Entry 1HYE (X-ray diffraction, 1.90 A resolution); this record covers chain A.

# Chain A
Molecule: L-lactate/malate dehydrogenase
Source organism: Methanocaldococcus jannaschii
Notes: EC 1.1.1.27
UniProt: Q60176 (MDH_METJA); residue numbers follow UniProt; this construct covers 1-313
Sequence (313 residues; each row starts with the number of its first residue):
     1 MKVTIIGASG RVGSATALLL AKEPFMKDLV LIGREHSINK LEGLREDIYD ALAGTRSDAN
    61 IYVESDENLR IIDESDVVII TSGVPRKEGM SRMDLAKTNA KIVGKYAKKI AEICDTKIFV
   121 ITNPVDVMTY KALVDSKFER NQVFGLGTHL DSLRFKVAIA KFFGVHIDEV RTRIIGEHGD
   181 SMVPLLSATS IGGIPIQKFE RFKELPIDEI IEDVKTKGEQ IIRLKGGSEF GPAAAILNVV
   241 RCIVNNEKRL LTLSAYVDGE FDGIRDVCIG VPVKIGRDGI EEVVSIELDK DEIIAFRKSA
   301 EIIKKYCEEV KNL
Disordered / not traced: 224-229
Residues lining bound ligands: NADP (NAP; NADP nicotinamide-adenine-dinucleotide phosphate): Gly7, Ala8, Ser9, Gly10, Arg11, Val12, Arg34, His36, Ser37, Thr81, Ser82, Gly83, Val84, Pro85, Arg86, Asn99, Ile102, Tyr106, Ile121, Thr122, Asn123, Leu146, His178, Glu219, Pro232
UniProt features mapped onto this chain:
  - active site: His178 (Proton acceptor)
  - binding site (NADP(+)): Gly7 to Gly13, Arg34 to Ser37, Asn99, Ile121 to Asn123
  - binding site (substrate): Arg86, Arg92, Asn123, Arg154
What the authors report for this chain:
  - specificity-determining residues: Ser9, Gly33, Arg34, His36, Ser37
  - binding site for NADP: Gly7 to Gly13, Arg34, His36, Ser37, Ile121, Asn123, Glu219
  - specificity-determining residues: Arg86 (by similarity / conservation)
  - catalytic residues: Arg92, Asp151, Arg154, His178 (by similarity / conservation)
  - conformationally variable residues (loop rearrangement, order/disorder transition): Thr55 to Arg56, Pro85 to Gly89, Lys217 to Arg223, Leu224 to Glu229

# Overview
Chain A binds NADP. UniProt lists active-site residue His178, 15 NADP+-binding residues and 4
substrate-binding residues. From the paper: catalytic residues Arg92, Asp151 and Arg154 among others; a
binding site for NADP at Gly7, Arg34 and His36 among others.
Chain A is L-lactate/malate dehydrogenase (Methanocaldococcus jannaschii); the structure, Crystal structure of
the MJ0490 gene product, the family of lactate/malate dehydrogenase, dimeric structure, was determined by
X-ray diffraction together with 1HYG from the same study.
